8OSG - chains B and C of the 6 polymer chains in the assembly; structure by electron microscopy, 3.80 A resolution.

Chain B (and C):
Protein: Magnesium-chelatase subunit ChlI
From: Nostoc sp. PCC 7120
Notes: EC 6.6.1.1; chain C of this document is another copy of the same molecule, construct and numbering; everything in this record applies to it too
UniProtKB: P58571 (CHLI_NOSS1); residue numbers follow UniProt; this construct covers 2-374
Chain sequence (380 residues; each row starts with the number of its first residue; numbers below 1 keep their minus sign (Met-5 is residue -5)):
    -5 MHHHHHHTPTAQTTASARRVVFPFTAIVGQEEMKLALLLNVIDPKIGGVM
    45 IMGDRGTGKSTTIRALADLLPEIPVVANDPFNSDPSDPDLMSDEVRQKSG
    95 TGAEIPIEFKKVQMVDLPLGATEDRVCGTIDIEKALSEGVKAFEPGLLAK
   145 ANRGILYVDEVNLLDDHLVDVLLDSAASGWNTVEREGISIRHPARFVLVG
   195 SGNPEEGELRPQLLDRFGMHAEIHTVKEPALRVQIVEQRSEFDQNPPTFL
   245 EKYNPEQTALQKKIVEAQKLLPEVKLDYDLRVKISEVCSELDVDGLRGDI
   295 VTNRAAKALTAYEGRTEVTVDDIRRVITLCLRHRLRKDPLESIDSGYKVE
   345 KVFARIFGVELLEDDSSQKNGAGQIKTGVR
Unresolved in the structure: -5 to 13, 94-98, 125-136, 354-374
Differences from the reference sequence: initiating methionine (-5); expression tag (-4 to 1)
Ion coordination: Mg2+: Ser54 (together with ATP)
Residues lining bound ligands:
  - ATP (adenosine-5'-triphosphate), molecule 1: Phe16, Ile21, Val22, Arg49, Gly50, Thr51, Gly52, Lys53, Ser54, Thr55, Glu154, Ile229, Arg233
  - ATP, molecule 2: Ala171, Gln206, Arg210, Leu290, Arg291, Ile294
What the authors report for this chain:
  - binding site for ATP: Arg210, Arg291
  - conformationally variable residues (side-chain flip): Arg210

Interface between chain B and chain C:
Contacting residue pairs - 35 pairs, chain B then chain C:
  Lys39(B) - Asp237(C)  salt bridge
  Met85(B) - Val14(C)  hydrophobic
  Asp164(B) - Leu113(C)
  Asp168(B) - Asp153(C)
  Thr176(B) - Pro112(C)
  Glu178(B) - Pro112(C)
  Glu178(B) - Arg119(C)
  Arg179(B) - Thr116(C)
  Glu180(B) - Thr116(C)  hydrogen bond (backbone-side chain)
  Glu180(B) - Asp118(C)
  Gly181(B) - Arg119(C)  hydrogen bond (backbone-side chain)
  Ser183(B) - Arg119(C)
  Arg204(B) - Glu200(C)
  Pro205(B) - Arg49(C)  hydrogen bond (backbone-side chain)
  Gln206(B) - Arg49(C)
  Gln206(B) - Glu154(C)  hydrogen bond
  Gln206(B) - Asn197(C)  hydrogen bond
  Gln206(B) - Glu200(C)
  Asp209(B) - Arg49(C)  salt bridge
  Tyr272(B) - Val227(C)  hydrophobic
  Arg275(B) - Val227(C)
  Ser279(B) - Val227(C)
  Cys282(B) - Arg226(C)
  Asp288(B) - Asp48(C)
  Gly289(B) - Arg49(C)
  Gly289(B) - Thr219(C)
  Gly289(B) - Arg226(C)  hydrogen bond (backbone-side chain)
  Leu290(B) - Arg226(C)
  Leu290(B) - Ile229(C)  hydrophobic
  Arg291(B) - Gly50(C)
  Asp293(B) - Arg226(C)  salt bridge
  Ile294(B) - Arg233(C)
  Asn297(B) - Val230(C)
  Arg298(B) - Asp237(C)  salt bridge
  Arg330(B) - Arg49(C)
Interface residues without a listed pair, chain B (31 interface residues in all): Leu167, Val276, Glu280, Ser283
Interface residues without a listed pair, chain C (27 interface residues in all): Thr51, Gly114, Ala115, Glu138, Lys221, Pro223, Glu231

In short:
31 residues of chain B face 27 of chain C across their interface, with 6 hydrogen bonds and 4 salt bridges.
Among the polar pairs are Lys39(B)-Asp237(C), Asp209(B)-Arg49(C) and Asp293(B)-Arg226(C). Bound to chain B:
ATP. The paper reports a binding site for ATP at Arg210(B) and Arg291(B); conformational variability at
Arg210(B).
Both chains are Magnesium-chelatase subunit ChlI (Nostoc sp. PCC 7120). Entry 8OSG (AAA+ motor subunit ChlI of
magnesium chelatase, hexamer conformation B) was determined by electron microscopy, deposited together with
8OSF and 8OSH.
